Entry 2OOV (X-ray diffraction, 1.70 A resolution); this record covers chains A and B.

# Chain A (and B)
Name: Peroxisomal copper amine oxidase
From: Pichia angusta
Notes: EC 1.4.3.6; chain B of this document is another copy of the same molecule, construct and numbering; everything in this record applies to it too
Reference sequence: P12807 (AMO_PICAN); numbering as in UniProt (aligned over 13-672)
Sequence (660 residues; numbered 13 to 672; the number before each row is that of its first residue):
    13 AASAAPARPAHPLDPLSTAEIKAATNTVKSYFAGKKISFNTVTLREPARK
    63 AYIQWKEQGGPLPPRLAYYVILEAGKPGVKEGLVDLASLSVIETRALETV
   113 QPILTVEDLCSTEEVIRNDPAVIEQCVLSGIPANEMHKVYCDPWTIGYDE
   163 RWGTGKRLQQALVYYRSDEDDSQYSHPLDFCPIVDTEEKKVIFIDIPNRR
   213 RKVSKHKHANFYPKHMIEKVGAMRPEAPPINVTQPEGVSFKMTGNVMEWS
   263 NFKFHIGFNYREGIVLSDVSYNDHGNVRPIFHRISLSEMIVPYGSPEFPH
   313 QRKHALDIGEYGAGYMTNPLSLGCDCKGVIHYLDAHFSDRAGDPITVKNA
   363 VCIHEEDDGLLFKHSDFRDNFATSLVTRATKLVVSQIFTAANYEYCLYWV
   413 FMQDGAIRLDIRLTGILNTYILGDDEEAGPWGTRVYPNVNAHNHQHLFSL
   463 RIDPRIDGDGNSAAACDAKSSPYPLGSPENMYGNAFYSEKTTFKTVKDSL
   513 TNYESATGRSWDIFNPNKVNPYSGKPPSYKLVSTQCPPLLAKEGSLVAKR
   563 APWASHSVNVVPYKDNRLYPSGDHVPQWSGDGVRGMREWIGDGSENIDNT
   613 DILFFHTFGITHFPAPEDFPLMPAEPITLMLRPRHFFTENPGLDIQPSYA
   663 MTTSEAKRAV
Unresolved in the structure: 13-17
Modified residues: Tyr405 (5-(2-carboxy-2-aminoethyl)-2-hydroxy-1,4-benzoquinone; TPQ); Met634 (methionine sulfoxide; SME)
Cystine bridges: Cys338-Cys364
Ion coordination: Cu ion: His456, His458, His624
Swiss-Prot annotation at these positions:
  - active site: Asp319 (Proton acceptor), Tyr405 (Schiff-base intermediate with substrate)
  - binding site (substrate): Ala317 to Met328, Ala402 to Tyr407
  - binding site (Cu cation): His456, His458, His624
  - binding site (Mn(2+)): Asp465, Asp613, Ile614
  - modified residue: Tyr405 (2',4',5'-topaquinone)
  - glycosylation: Asn243 (N-linked (GlcNAc...) asparagine)
  - mutagenesis: Asp319 (D319E: Strongly reduced activity; D319N: Loss of activity)
What the authors report for this chain:
  - post-translational modification sites: Met634
  - mutagenesis - L425F: decreased catalytic activity on O2
  - mutagenesis - I622Y, I639F, L643F: unchanged catalytic activity on O2

# How chain A and chain B interact
Pairs across the interface - 340 pairs, chain A then chain B:
  Cys122(A) - Phe379(B)  hydrophobic
  Glu125(A) - Arg380(B)  salt bridge
  Tyr152(A) - Arg380(B)
  Cys153(A) - Arg380(B)  hydrogen bond (backbone-side chain)
  Asp154(A) - Phe379(B)
  Asp154(A) - Arg380(B)  salt bridge
  Pro155(A) - Phe379(B)
  Glu162(A) - Tyr494(B)  hydrogen bond
  Arg178(A) - Asp378(B)  salt bridge
  Arg178(A) - Arg380(B)
  Glu181(A) - Thr665(B)
  Glu181(A) - Ser666(B)
  Glu181(A) - Lys669(B)  salt bridge
  Asp182(A) - Thr664(B)  hydrogen bond
  Asp182(A) - Thr665(B)  hydrogen bond (side chain-backbone)
  Asp182(A) - Ser666(B)  hydrogen bond
  Gln185(A) - Arg380(B)
  Phe223(A) - Leu387(B)
  Phe223(A) - Leu655(B)  hydrophobic
  Tyr224(A) - Thr385(B)
  Tyr224(A) - Ser386(B)  hydrogen bond (side chain-backbone)
  Tyr224(A) - Leu387(B)  hydrophobic
  Tyr224(A) - Met663(B)  hydrogen bond (side chain-backbone)
  Tyr224(A) - Thr664(B)
  Pro225(A) - Pro659(B)
  Met228(A) - Glu651(B)
  Met228(A) - Leu655(B)
  Lys231(A) - Glu651(B)  salt bridge
  Val232(A) - His286(B)
  Met235(A) - Leu655(B)
  Met235(A) - Asp656(B)
  Met235(A) - Ile657(B)
  Met235(A) - Gln658(B)
  Met235(A) - Pro659(B)
  Arg236(A) - Ser262(B)  hydrogen bond
  Arg236(A) - Asn263(B)
  Arg236(A) - Tyr283(B)
  Arg236(A) - Pro653(B)  hydrogen bond (side chain-backbone)
  Arg236(A) - Asp656(B)  salt bridge
  Arg236(A) - Ile657(B)
  Arg236(A) - Gln658(B)
  Glu238(A) - Gln658(B)
  Pro240(A) - Glu248(B)
  Pro240(A) - Gly249(B)
  Pro240(A) - Val250(B)
  Pro240(A) - Ser251(B)
  Pro241(A) - Thr245(B)
  Pro241(A) - Gln246(B)
  Pro241(A) - Glu248(B)
  Ile242(A) - Val244(B)  hydrophobic
  Ile242(A) - Thr245(B)
  Ile242(A) - Gln246(B)
  Ile242(A) - Glu368(B)
  Ile242(A) - Asp369(B)
  Asn243(A) - Asn243(B)
  Asn243(A) - Val244(B)
  Asn243(A) - Thr245(B)  hydrogen bond (backbone-backbone)
  Asn243(A) - Pro247(B)
  Val244(A) - Ile242(B)  hydrophobic
  Val244(A) - Asn243(B)
  Val244(A) - Asp369(B)
  Thr245(A) - Pro241(B)
  Thr245(A) - Ile242(B)
  Thr245(A) - Asn243(B)  hydrogen bond (backbone-backbone)
  Gln246(A) - Pro241(B)
  Gln246(A) - Ile242(B)
  Pro247(A) - Asn243(B)
  Glu248(A) - Pro240(B)
  Glu248(A) - Pro241(B)
  Gly249(A) - Pro240(B)
  Val250(A) - Pro240(B)
  Ser251(A) - Pro240(B)
  Ser262(A) - Arg236(B)  hydrogen bond
  Asn263(A) - Arg236(B)  hydrogen bond
  Tyr283(A) - Arg236(B)
  His286(A) - Val232(B)
  Pro304(A) - Phe498(B)
  Tyr305(A) - Asn496(B)  hydrogen bond (backbone-side chain)
  Gly306(A) - Asn496(B)
  Gly306(A) - Ala497(B)
  Gly306(A) - Phe498(B)  hydrogen bond (backbone-backbone)
  Ser307(A) - Asn496(B)  hydrogen bond (backbone-side chain)
  Pro308(A) - Glu491(B)
  Pro308(A) - Asn496(B)
  Pro308(A) - Ala497(B)  hydrophobic
  Phe310(A) - Tyr494(B)
  Gln313(A) - Tyr494(B)
  Met328(A) - Phe383(B)
  Thr329(A) - Phe383(B)
  Asn330(A) - Lys375(B)  hydrogen bond
  Asn330(A) - Phe383(B)
  Pro331(A) - Phe383(B)
  Cys336(A) - Arg390(B)  hydrogen bond (backbone-side chain)
  Cys336(A) - Ser660(B)
  Asp337(A) - Leu372(B)
  Asp337(A) - Lys375(B)  salt bridge
  Asp337(A) - Val388(B)
  Asp337(A) - Arg390(B)  hydrogen bond (backbone-side chain)
  Lys339(A) - Asp369(B)  salt bridge
  Lys339(A) - Arg390(B)
  Glu368(A) - Ile242(B)
  Asp369(A) - Ile242(B)
  Asp369(A) - Val244(B)
  Asp369(A) - Lys339(B)  salt bridge
  Asp370(A) - Arg424(B)  salt bridge
  Gly371(A) - Arg424(B)
  Leu372(A) - Asp337(B)
  Leu372(A) - Ile399(B)  hydrophobic
  Leu372(A) - Arg424(B)  hydrogen bond (backbone-side chain)
  Leu372(A) - Ala636(B)
  Leu373(A) - Pro635(B)
  Leu373(A) - Ala636(B)  hydrogen bond (backbone-backbone)
  Phe374(A) - Thr426(B)
  Phe374(A) - Leu633(B)  hydrophobic
  Phe374(A) - Met634(B)
  Lys375(A) - Asn330(B)  hydrogen bond
  Lys375(A) - Asp337(B)  salt bridge
  Lys375(A) - Glu406(B)
  Lys375(A) - Thr426(B)  hydrogen bond (backbone-side chain)
  Lys375(A) - Gly427(B)  hydrogen bond (backbone-backbone)
  Lys375(A) - Leu633(B)
  His376(A) - Ala403(B)
  His376(A) - Asn404(B)  hydrogen bond (side chain-backbone)
  His376(A) - Glu406(B)  salt bridge
  His376(A) - Ile428(B)
  His376(A) - Leu633(B)
  Ser377(A) - Thr401(B)
  Ser377(A) - Glu406(B)  hydrogen bond (backbone-side chain)
  Asp378(A) - Arg178(B)  salt bridge
  Phe379(A) - Asp154(B)
  Phe379(A) - Pro155(B)
  Arg380(A) - Glu125(B)  salt bridge
  Arg380(A) - Tyr152(B)
  Arg380(A) - Cys153(B)  hydrogen bond (side chain-backbone)
  Arg380(A) - Asp154(B)  salt bridge
  Arg380(A) - Arg178(B)
  Arg380(A) - Gln185(B)
  Phe383(A) - Met328(B)
  Phe383(A) - Thr329(B)
  Phe383(A) - Asn330(B)
  Phe383(A) - Pro331(B)
  Phe383(A) - Thr401(B)
  Thr385(A) - Tyr224(B)
  Ser386(A) - Tyr224(B)  hydrogen bond (backbone-side chain)
  Leu387(A) - Phe223(B)
  Leu387(A) - Tyr224(B)  hydrophobic
  Val388(A) - Cys336(B)  hydrophobic
  Arg390(A) - Cys336(B)  hydrogen bond (side chain-backbone)
  Arg390(A) - Asp337(B)  hydrogen bond (side chain-backbone)
  Arg390(A) - Lys339(B)
  Thr392(A) - Ile242(B)
  Ile399(A) - Leu372(B)  hydrophobic
  Thr401(A) - Ser377(B)
  Thr401(A) - Phe383(B)
  Ala403(A) - His376(B)
  Asn404(A) - His376(B)  hydrogen bond (backbone-side chain)
  Glu406(A) - Lys375(B)
  Glu406(A) - His376(B)  salt bridge
  Glu406(A) - Ser377(B)  hydrogen bond (side chain-backbone)
  Asp416(A) - Pro635(B)
  Arg424(A) - Asp370(B)  salt bridge
  Arg424(A) - Gly371(B)
  Arg424(A) - Leu372(B)  hydrogen bond (side chain-backbone)
  Thr426(A) - Phe374(B)
  Thr426(A) - Lys375(B)  hydrogen bond (side chain-backbone)
  Gly427(A) - Lys375(B)  hydrogen bond (backbone-backbone)
  Ile428(A) - His376(B)
  Pro442(A) - Tyr499(B)
  Trp443(A) - Ser483(B)
  Trp443(A) - Ala497(B)  hydrophobic
  Trp443(A) - Phe498(B)
  Thr445(A) - Ser535(B)
  Thr445(A) - His647(B)
  Arg446(A) - Pro533(B)  hydrogen bond (side chain-backbone)
  Arg446(A) - Tyr534(B)  hydrogen bond (side chain-backbone)
  Arg446(A) - Ser535(B)  hydrogen bond (backbone-backbone)
  Val447(A) - Tyr534(B)
  Tyr448(A) - Tyr534(B)
  Pro449(A) - Tyr534(B)
  Asn455(A) - Phe498(B)  hydrogen bond (side chain-backbone)
  Asn455(A) - Tyr499(B)
  His456(A) - Phe498(B)
  Gln457(A) - Phe498(B)
  Ala480(A) - Leu552(B)  hydrophobic
  Ala480(A) - Phe625(B)  hydrophobic
  Ser482(A) - Leu552(B)  hydrogen bond (side chain-backbone)
  Ser482(A) - Lys554(B)
  Ser483(A) - Trp443(B)
  Ser483(A) - Lys554(B)  hydrogen bond (backbone-side chain)
  Tyr485(A) - Lys554(B)
  Pro486(A) - Lys554(B)
  Leu487(A) - Lys554(B)
  Leu487(A) - Glu555(B)
  Leu487(A) - Gly556(B)
  Leu487(A) - Ser557(B)
  Glu491(A) - Pro308(B)
  Asn492(A) - Pro308(B)
  Asn492(A) - Lys554(B)
  Tyr494(A) - Glu162(B)  hydrogen bond
  Tyr494(A) - Phe310(B)
  Tyr494(A) - Gln313(B)
  Tyr494(A) - Ser557(B)
  Gly495(A) - Ala553(B)
  Gly495(A) - Lys554(B)  hydrogen bond (backbone-backbone)
  Asn496(A) - Tyr305(B)  hydrogen bond (side chain-backbone)
  Asn496(A) - Gly306(B)
  Asn496(A) - Ser307(B)  hydrogen bond (side chain-backbone)
  Asn496(A) - Pro308(B)
  Ala497(A) - Gly306(B)
  Ala497(A) - Pro308(B)  hydrophobic
  Ala497(A) - Trp443(B)  hydrophobic
  Phe498(A) - Pro304(B)
  Phe498(A) - Gly306(B)  hydrogen bond (backbone-backbone)
  Phe498(A) - Trp443(B)
  Phe498(A) - Asn455(B)  hydrogen bond (backbone-side chain)
  Phe498(A) - His456(B)
  Phe498(A) - Gln457(B)
  Phe498(A) - Leu552(B)  hydrophobic
  Phe498(A) - Thr623(B)
  Phe498(A) - Phe625(B)  hydrophobic
  Tyr499(A) - Pro442(B)
  Tyr499(A) - Asn455(B)
  Tyr499(A) - Phe625(B)
  Ser500(A) - Phe625(B)
  Tyr515(A) - Ser517(B)
  Glu516(A) - Ser517(B)
  Ser517(A) - Tyr515(B)
  Ser517(A) - Glu516(B)
  Ser517(A) - Ser517(B)  hydrogen bond (backbone-side chain)
  Ser517(A) - Pro550(B)
  Ala518(A) - Pro550(B)
  Asn532(A) - Pro628(B)
  Pro533(A) - Arg446(B)  hydrogen bond (backbone-side chain)
  Tyr534(A) - Arg446(B)  hydrogen bond (backbone-side chain)
  Tyr534(A) - Val447(B)
  Tyr534(A) - Tyr448(B)
  Tyr534(A) - Pro449(B)
  Ser535(A) - Thr445(B)
  Ser535(A) - Arg446(B)  hydrogen bond (backbone-backbone)
  Ser535(A) - Pro628(B)
  Thr546(A) - Thr546(B)  hydrogen bond
  Pro550(A) - Ser517(B)
  Pro550(A) - Ala518(B)
  Leu552(A) - Ser482(B)  hydrogen bond (backbone-side chain)
  Leu552(A) - Phe498(B)  hydrophobic
  Ala553(A) - Gly495(B)
  Lys554(A) - Ser483(B)  hydrogen bond (side chain-backbone)
  Lys554(A) - Tyr485(B)
  Lys554(A) - Asn492(B)
  Lys554(A) - Gly495(B)  hydrogen bond (backbone-backbone)
  Glu555(A) - Leu487(B)
  Gly556(A) - Leu487(B)
  Ser557(A) - Leu487(B)
  Ser557(A) - Tyr494(B)
  Thr623(A) - Phe498(B)
  Phe625(A) - Ala480(B)  hydrophobic
  Phe625(A) - Phe498(B)  hydrophobic
  Phe625(A) - Tyr499(B)
  Phe625(A) - Ser500(B)
  Phe625(A) - Arg646(B)  hydrogen bond (backbone-side chain)
  Pro626(A) - Arg646(B)
  Ala627(A) - Arg646(B)
  Ala627(A) - His647(B)
  Pro628(A) - Asn532(B)
  Pro628(A) - Ser535(B)
  Pro628(A) - His647(B)
  Pro628(A) - Phe649(B)
  Pro628(A) - Thr650(B)
  Pro628(A) - Glu651(B)
  Pro628(A) - Asn652(B)
  Glu629(A) - Pro645(B)
  Glu629(A) - Arg646(B)  hydrogen bond (side chain-backbone)
  Glu629(A) - His647(B)  hydrogen bond (side chain-backbone)
  Glu629(A) - Phe648(B)  hydrogen bond (side chain-backbone)
  Glu629(A) - Phe649(B)  hydrogen bond (side chain-backbone)
  Glu629(A) - Asn652(B)  hydrogen bond (backbone-backbone)
  Asp630(A) - Arg646(B)  salt bridge
  Phe631(A) - Glu651(B)
  Phe631(A) - Asn652(B)  hydrogen bond (backbone-backbone)
  Pro632(A) - Glu651(B)
  Pro632(A) - Leu655(B)
  Leu633(A) - Phe374(B)  hydrophobic
  Leu633(A) - Lys375(B)
  Leu633(A) - His376(B)
  Leu633(A) - Asn652(B)  hydrogen bond (backbone-side chain)
  Met634(A) - Phe374(B)
  Pro635(A) - Leu373(B)
  Pro635(A) - Asp416(B)
  Pro635(A) - Asn652(B)
  Ala636(A) - Leu372(B)
  Ala636(A) - Leu373(B)  hydrogen bond (backbone-backbone)
  Glu637(A) - Arg644(B)
  Pro645(A) - Glu629(B)
  Arg646(A) - Phe625(B)  hydrogen bond (side chain-backbone)
  Arg646(A) - Pro626(B)
  Arg646(A) - Ala627(B)
  Arg646(A) - Glu629(B)
  Arg646(A) - Asp630(B)  salt bridge
  His647(A) - Thr445(B)
  His647(A) - Ala627(B)
  His647(A) - Pro628(B)
  His647(A) - Glu629(B)  hydrogen bond (backbone-side chain)
  Phe648(A) - Glu629(B)  hydrogen bond (backbone-side chain)
  Phe649(A) - Pro628(B)
  Phe649(A) - Glu629(B)  hydrogen bond (backbone-side chain)
  Thr650(A) - Pro628(B)
  Glu651(A) - Met228(B)
  Glu651(A) - Lys231(B)  salt bridge
  Glu651(A) - Pro628(B)
  Glu651(A) - Phe631(B)
  Glu651(A) - Pro632(B)
  Asn652(A) - Pro628(B)
  Asn652(A) - Glu629(B)  hydrogen bond (backbone-backbone)
  Asn652(A) - Phe631(B)  hydrogen bond (backbone-backbone)
  Asn652(A) - Leu633(B)  hydrogen bond (side chain-backbone)
  Asn652(A) - Pro635(B)
  Pro653(A) - Arg236(B)  hydrogen bond (backbone-side chain)
  Leu655(A) - Phe223(B)  hydrophobic
  Leu655(A) - Met228(B)
  Leu655(A) - Met235(B)
  Leu655(A) - Pro632(B)
  Asp656(A) - Met235(B)
  Asp656(A) - Arg236(B)  salt bridge
  Ile657(A) - Met235(B)
  Ile657(A) - Arg236(B)
  Gln658(A) - Met235(B)
  Gln658(A) - Arg236(B)
  Gln658(A) - Glu238(B)
  Pro659(A) - Pro225(B)
  Pro659(A) - Met235(B)
  Ser660(A) - Cys336(B)
  Tyr661(A) - Cys336(B)  hydrophobic
  Met663(A) - Tyr224(B)  hydrogen bond (backbone-side chain)
  Thr664(A) - Asp182(B)
  Thr664(A) - Tyr224(B)
  Thr665(A) - Glu181(B)
  Thr665(A) - Asp182(B)  hydrogen bond (backbone-side chain)
  Ser666(A) - Glu181(B)
  Ser666(A) - Asp182(B)  hydrogen bond
  Lys669(A) - Glu181(B)
Also at the interface, not in a pair above, chain A (172 interface residues in all): Lys226, Ala234, Ala239, His312, Leu332, Cys338, Glu367, Cys408, Tyr410, Gln415, Lys481, Leu558, His624, Arg644, Gly654, Ala662
Also at the interface, not in a pair above, chain B (171 interface residues in all): Lys226, Ala234, Ala239, Leu332, Cys338, Glu367, Thr392, Cys408, Tyr410, Gln415, Lys481, Pro484, Pro486, Leu558, His624, Glu637, Gly654, Tyr661, Ala662

# Overview
Chain A and chain B form an interface of 172 and 171 residues respectively; the contacts include 75 hydrogen
bonds and 21 salt bridges. Among the polar pairs are Glu125(A)-Arg380(B), Asp154(A)-Arg380(B) and
Arg178(A)-Asp378(B). The paper reports that L425F of chain A reduces catalytic activity on O2; a modification
site at Met634(A); 4 substitutions were tested in all.
Both chains are Peroxisomal copper amine oxidase (Pichia angusta). Entry 2OOV (Crystal Structure of Hansenula
polymorpha amine oxidase to 1.7 Angstroms) was determined by X-ray diffraction (same publication as 2OQE).
